Entry 9K3Q (electron microscopy, 3.02 A resolution); this record covers chains 1 and Z of the 35 polymer chains in the assembly.

Chain 1:
Protein: Light-harvesting protein B-870 beta chain
From: Rhodospirillum rubrum
UniProtKB: P0C190 (LHB_RHORU); residues 12-55 here correspond to UniProt positions 10-53 (UniProt number = residue number - 2)
Sequence (44 residues; row label = number of the first residue in the row):
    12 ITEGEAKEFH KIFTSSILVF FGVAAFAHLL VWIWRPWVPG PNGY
Residues lining bound ligands:
  - Trans-Geranyl BACTERIOCHLOROPHYLL A (07D), molecule 1: Phe-31, Phe-32, Ala-35, His-39, Val-42, Trp-48, Val-49
  - Trans-Geranyl BACTERIOCHLOROPHYLL A (07D), molecule 2: Phe-31, Val-34, Ala-35, Ala-38, His-39, Val-42, Trp-45
  - Trans-Geranyl BACTERIOCHLOROPHYLL A (07D), molecule 3: Val-34, Ala-38, Leu-41, Val-42, Trp-45
  - spirilloxanthin (CRT): Glu-19, Phe-20, Ile-23, Phe-24, Ser-27, Ile-28, Phe-31, Phe-32
UniProt features mapped onto this chain:
  - binding site (a bacteriochlorophyll): His-21, His-39

Chain Z:
Protein: Light-harvesting protein B-870 alpha chain
From: Rhodospirillum rubrum
UniProtKB: P02947 (LHA_RHORU); numbering as in UniProt (aligned over 2-46)
Sequence (45 residues; numbered 2 to 46; the number before each row is that of its first residue):
     2 WRIWQLFDPR QALVGLATFL FVLALLIHFI LLSTERFNWL EGAST
Residues lining bound ligands:
  - Trans-Geranyl BACTERIOCHLOROPHYLL A (07D), molecule 1: Phe-8, Ala-13, Leu-17, Ile-28
  - Trans-Geranyl BACTERIOCHLOROPHYLL A (07D), molecule 2: Leu-14, Leu-17, Ala-18, Leu-21, Phe-22, Ala-25, His-29, Leu-32, Trp-40
  - Trans-Geranyl BACTERIOCHLOROPHYLL A (07D), molecule 3: Leu-21, Leu-24, Ala-25, Ile-28, His-29, Leu-32, Phe-38
  - spirilloxanthin (CRT), molecule 1: Arg-3, Ile-4, Leu-7
  - spirilloxanthin (CRT), molecule 2: Leu-14, Leu-17, Phe-20, Leu-21, Leu-24, Leu-27, Ile-28, Ile-31
  - spirilloxanthin (CRT), molecule 3: Phe-22, Ala-25, Leu-26, His-29, Phe-30, Leu-33, Trp-40
UniProt features mapped onto this chain:
  - binding site (a bacteriochlorophyll): His-29

Chain 1 / chain Z interface:
Contacting residue pairs (25):
  Ile-12(1) with Trp-5(Z); Gln-6(Z), hydrogen bond (backbone-side chain)
  Thr-13(1) with Gln-6(Z)
  Glu-14(1) with Trp-2(Z); Arg-3(Z), salt bridge
  Ala-17(1) with Trp-2(Z), hydrophobic; Trp-5(Z)
  Lys-18(1) with Trp-2(Z)
  Phe-20(1) with Pro-10(Z), hydrophobic; Leu-14(Z), hydrophobic
  His-21(1) with Trp-2(Z), hydrogen bond (side chain-backbone); Trp-5(Z), hydrogen bond
  Phe-24(1) with Trp-5(Z), hydrophobic; Leu-14(Z), hydrophobic; Leu-17(Z), hydrophobic
  Trp-45(1) with Phe-38(Z)
  Arg-46(1) with Arg-37(Z), hydrogen bond (side chain-backbone); Phe-38(Z); Ala-44(Z); Thr-46(Z)
  Pro-47(1) with Arg-37(Z), hydrogen bond (backbone-side chain); Phe-38(Z)
  Trp-48(1) with Phe-38(Z), hydrophobic
  Tyr-55(1) with Arg-37(Z); Phe-38(Z)
Also at the interface, not in a pair above, chain Z (12 interface residues in all): Trp-40

Overview:
Chain 1 and chain Z form an interface of 13 and 12 residues respectively; the contacts include 5 hydrogen
bonds and 1 salt bridge. Polar pairs include Glu-14(1)/Arg-3(Z), Ile-12(1)/Gln-6(Z) and His-21(1)/Trp-2(Z).
Here chain 1 is Light-harvesting protein B-870 beta chain and chain Z is Light-harvesting protein B-870 alpha
chain, both from Rhodospirillum rubrum. Entry 9K3Q (Cryo-EM structure of the Rhodospirillum rubrum RC-LH1
complex) was determined by electron microscopy.
